PDB entry 9FWB | electron microscopy, 3.50 A resolution | chains B and A of the 4 polymer chains in the assembly

# Chain B (and A)
Name: Type-1 fimbrial protein, A chain
Organism: Escherichia coli
Notes: chain A of this document is another copy of the same molecule, construct and numbering; everything in this record applies to it too
UniProtKB: P04128 (FIMA1_ECOLI); residues 1-159 here correspond to UniProt positions 24-182 (UniProt number = residue number + 23)
Chain sequence (160 residues; each row starts with the number of its first residue; numbering starts at 0):
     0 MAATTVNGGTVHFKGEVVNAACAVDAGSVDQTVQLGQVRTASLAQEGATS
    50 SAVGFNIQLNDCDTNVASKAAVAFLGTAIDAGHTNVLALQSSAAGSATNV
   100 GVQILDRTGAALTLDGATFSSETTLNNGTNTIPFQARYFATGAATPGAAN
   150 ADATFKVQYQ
Disordered / not traced: 0-19 (chain A: 0-4)
Construct notes: initiating methionine (0)
Disulfide bonds: C21-C61

# Chain B / chain A interface
Pairs across the interface - 54 pairs, chain B then chain A:
  V28(B) - G8(A)
  V28(B) - T9(A)  hydrogen bond (backbone-backbone)
  D29(B) - T9(A)
  Q30(B) - T9(A)  hydrogen bond (backbone-backbone)
  Q30(B) - V10(A)
  Q30(B) - H11(A)  hydrogen bond (backbone-backbone)
  T31(B) - H11(A)
  V32(B) - H11(A)  hydrogen bond (backbone-backbone)
  V32(B) - F12(A)
  V32(B) - K13(A)  hydrogen bond (backbone-backbone)
  Q33(B) - K13(A)
  L34(B) - K13(A)  hydrogen bond (backbone-backbone)
  G35(B) - K13(A)
  G35(B) - G14(A)
  G35(B) - E15(A)  hydrogen bond (backbone-backbone)
  Q36(B) - E15(A)
  Q36(B) - V17(A)
  V37(B) - E15(A)  hydrogen bond (backbone-backbone)
  V37(B) - V16(A)
  V37(B) - V17(A)  hydrogen bond (backbone-backbone)
  R38(B) - V17(A)
  T39(B) - V17(A)
  F73(B) - V10(A)  hydrophobic
  L86(B) - F12(A)  hydrophobic
  V101(B) - F12(A)  hydrophobic
  I103(B) - F12(A)  hydrophobic
  A135(B) - F12(A)  hydrophobic
  Y137(B) - G14(A)
  Y137(B) - E15(A)
  T144(B) - V16(A)
  P145(B) - V16(A)
  P145(B) - V17(A)
  P145(B) - N18(A)
  G146(B) - E15(A)
  G146(B) - V16(A)  hydrogen bond (backbone-backbone)
  A147(B) - G14(A)
  A148(B) - F12(A)
  A148(B) - K13(A)
  A148(B) - G14(A)  hydrogen bond (backbone-backbone)
  N149(B) - F12(A)
  N149(B) - K13(A)
  A150(B) - H11(A)
  A150(B) - F12(A)  hydrogen bond (backbone-backbone)
  D151(B) - V10(A)
  D151(B) - H11(A)  salt bridge
  A152(B) - T9(A)
  A152(B) - V10(A)  hydrogen bond (backbone-backbone)
  T153(B) - G8(A)
  T153(B) - T9(A)
  F154(B) - G7(A)
  F154(B) - G8(A)  hydrogen bond (backbone-backbone)
  F154(B) - T9(A)
  V156(B) - V5(A)
  Y158(B) - V5(A)
Other interface residues (no listed pair), chain B (35 interface residues in all): V23, F54, A96, K155
Other interface residues (no listed pair), chain A (15 interface residues in all): N6, A19

# Overview
35 residues of chain B and 15 residues of chain A are in contact; the contacts include 14 hydrogen bonds and 1
salt bridge. Polar pairs include D151(B)-H11(A), V28(B)-T9(A) and Q30(B)-T9(A).
Chain B and chain A are both Type-1 fimbrial protein, A chain (Escherichia coli); the structure, Cryo-EM
structure of the type 1 pilus assembly platform as part of the FimA-bound chaperone-usher pilus ..., was
determined by electron microscopy (same publication as 9FW9, 9FX0, 9FX8, 9FXB, 9FXS and 9FY9).
